Entry 7EPB (electron microscopy, 3.10 A resolution); this record covers chains A and B of the 4 polymer chains in the assembly.

# Chain A (and B)
Name: Metabotropic glutamate receptor 2
From: Homo sapiens
Notes: chain B of this document is another copy of the same molecule, construct and numbering; everything in this record applies to it too
UniProt: Q14416 (GRM2_HUMAN); residues 19-825 here = UniProt positions 19-825
Chain sequence (851 residues; numbered 9 to 859; the number before each row is that of its first residue):
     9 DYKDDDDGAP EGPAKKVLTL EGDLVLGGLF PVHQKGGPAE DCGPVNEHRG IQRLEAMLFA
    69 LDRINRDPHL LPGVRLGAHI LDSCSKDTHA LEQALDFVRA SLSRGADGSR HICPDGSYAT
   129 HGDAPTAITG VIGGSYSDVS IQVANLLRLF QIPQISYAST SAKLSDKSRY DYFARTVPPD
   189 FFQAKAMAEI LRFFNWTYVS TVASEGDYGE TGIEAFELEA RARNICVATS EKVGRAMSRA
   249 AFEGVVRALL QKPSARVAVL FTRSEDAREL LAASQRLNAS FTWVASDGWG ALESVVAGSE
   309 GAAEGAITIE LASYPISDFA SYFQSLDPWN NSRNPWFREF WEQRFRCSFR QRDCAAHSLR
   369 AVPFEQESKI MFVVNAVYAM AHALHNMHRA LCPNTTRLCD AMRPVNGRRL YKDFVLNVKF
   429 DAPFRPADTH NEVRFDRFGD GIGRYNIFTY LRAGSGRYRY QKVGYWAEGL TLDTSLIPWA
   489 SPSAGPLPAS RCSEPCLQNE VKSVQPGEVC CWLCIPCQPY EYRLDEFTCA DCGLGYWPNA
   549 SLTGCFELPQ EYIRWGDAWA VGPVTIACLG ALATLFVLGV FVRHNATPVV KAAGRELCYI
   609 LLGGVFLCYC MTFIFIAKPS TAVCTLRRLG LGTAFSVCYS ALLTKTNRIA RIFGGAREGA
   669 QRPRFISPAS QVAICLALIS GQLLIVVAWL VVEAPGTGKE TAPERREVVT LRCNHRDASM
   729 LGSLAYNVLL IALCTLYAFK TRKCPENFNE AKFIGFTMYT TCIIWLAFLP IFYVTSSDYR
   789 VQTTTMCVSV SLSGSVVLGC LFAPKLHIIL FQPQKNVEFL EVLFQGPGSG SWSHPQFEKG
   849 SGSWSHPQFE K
Unresolved in the structure: 9-21, 660-676, 818-859
Construct notes: expression tag (9-18, 826-859); engineered mutation Ala601 (Ser in Q14416)
UniProt features mapped onto this chain:
  - region: Ala677 to Ala685 (Important for interaction with HTR2A)
  - binding site (L-glutamate): Arg57, Arg61, Ser145, Ala166, Thr168, Asp295, Lys377
  - glycosylation (N-linked (GlcNAc...) asparagine): Asn203, Asn286, Asn338, Asn402, Asn547
  - mutagenesis: Ala677 (A677S: Impairs interaction with HTR2A), Ala681 (A681F: Impairs interaction with HTR2A), Ala685 (A685G: Impairs interaction with HTR2A)
Disulfide bonds: Cys50-Cys92, Cys234-Cys518, Cys355-Cys362, Cys400-Cys407, Cys500-Cys519, Cys504-Cys522, Cys525-Cys537, Cys540-Cys553, Cys632-Cys721
Ligand contacts: 40F ((1S,2S,5R,6S)-2-aminobicyclo[3.1.0]hexane-2,6-dicarboxylic acid): Arg57, Arg61, Ser143, Tyr144, Ser145, Ala166, Ser167, Thr168, Tyr216, Arg271, Asp295, Gly296, Lys377
From the paper describing this entry:
  - self-association interface (contacts with another copy of this molecule); pairs are residue here / residue on that copy: Cys121-Cys121 (disulfide)
  - mutagenesis - R714DEL/E715DEL: decreased signaling in response to agonist
  - mutagenesis - R714DEL/E715DEL: unchanged signaling in response to PAM
  - mutagenesis - C121A/V782C/V789C: increased signaling
  - mutagenesis - C121A/V782C/V789C: increased binding to agonist and PAM
  - mutagenesis - S601A: increased expression
  - mutagenesis - F756S: unchanged signaling in response to agonist

# Chain A / chain B interface
Pairs across the interface (45):
  Asp95(A) with Arg177(B), salt bridge
  Thr96(A) with Arg156(B); Arg177(B)
  Leu99(A) with Asn153(B); Leu157(B), hydrophobic
  Glu100(A) with Arg156(B), salt bridge; Leu157(B)
  Leu103(A) with Leu157(B); Phe158(B), hydrophobic
  Arg107(A) with Leu110(B)
  Leu110(A) with Arg107(B); Leu110(B), hydrophobic
  Ser111(A) with Ala114(B)
  Ser117(A) with His129(B), hydrogen bond (side chain-backbone)
  Arg118(A) with His129(B)
  Cys121(A) with Cys121(B), disulfide
  His129(A) with Ser117(B), hydrogen bond (backbone-side chain); Arg118(B)
  Gln150(A) with Asn153(B); Arg177(B)
  Asn153(A) with Leu99(B); Gln150(B), hydrogen bond
  Leu154(A) with Leu157(B), hydrophobic
  Arg156(A) with Thr96(B); Glu100(B), salt bridge
  Leu157(A) with Leu99(B), hydrophobic; Glu100(B); Leu103(B); Leu154(B), hydrophobic
  Phe158(A) with Leu103(B), hydrophobic
  Arg177(A) with Asp95(B), salt bridge; Thr96(B); Gln150(B)
  Glu222(A) with Lys240(B), salt bridge
  Lys240(A) with Glu222(B), salt bridge
  Pro514(A) with Leu521(B), hydrophobic
  Glu516(A) with Glu516(B)
  Leu521(A) with Pro514(B), hydrophobic
  Arg713(A) with Arg713(B)
  Lys760(A) with Arg750(B)
  Thr768(A) with Thr768(B)
  Ala775(A) with Ile772(B), hydrophobic; Phe776(B)
  Ile779(A) with Phe776(B), hydrophobic; Ile779(B), hydrophobic
Also at the interface, not in a pair above, chain A (34 interface residues in all): Asp115, Asp131, Ser176, Val512, Ile772
Also at the interface, not in a pair above, chain B (36 interface residues in all): Ser111, Asp115, Asp131, Ser176, Val512, Lys760
Disulfides between the chains: Cys121(A)-Cys121(B)

# Overview
The interface between chain A and chain B involves 34 residues on one side and 36 on the other; the contacts
include 1 disulfide bond, 3 hydrogen bonds and 6 salt bridges. Polar pairs include Asp95(A)-Arg177(B),
Glu100(A)-Arg156(B) and Glu222(A)-Lys240(B). The paper reports that R714DEL/E715DEL of chain A reduce
signaling in response to agonist; a self-association interface involving Cys121(A); 4 substitutions were
tested in all.
Both chains are Metabotropic glutamate receptor 2 (Homo sapiens). Entry 7EPB (Cryo-EM structure of
LY354740-bound mGlu2 homodimer) was determined by electron microscopy, deposited together with 7EPA, 7EPC,
7EPD, 7EPE and 7EPF.
